1MRW - chains A and B; structure by X-ray diffraction, 2.00 A resolution.

Chain A (and B):
Protein: POL polyprotein
Source organism: Human immunodeficiency virus 1
Notes: EC 3.4.23.16; fragment: HIV protease (residues 69-167); chain B of this document is another copy of the same molecule, construct and numbering; everything in this record applies to it too
Reference sequence: P03367 (POL_HV1BR); residues 1-99 here correspond to UniProt positions 69-167 (UniProt number = residue number + 68)
Amino-acid sequence (99 residues; numbered 1 to 99; the number before each row is that of its first residue):
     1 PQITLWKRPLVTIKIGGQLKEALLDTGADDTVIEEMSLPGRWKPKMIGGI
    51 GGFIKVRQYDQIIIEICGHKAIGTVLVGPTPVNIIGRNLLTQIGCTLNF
Differences from the reference sequence: engineered mutation Lys7 (Gln75 in P03367), Ile33 (Leu101 in P03367), Ile63 (Leu131 in P03367)
Ligand contacts: kni-577 (K57; (4R)-N-tert-butyl-3-{(2S,3S)-2-hydroxy-3-[(3-hydroxy-2-methylbenzoyl)amino]-4-phenylbutanoyl}-5,5-dimethyl-1,3-thiazoli dine-4-carboxamide): Arg8, Leu23, Asp25, Gly27, Ala28, Asp29, Asp30, Val32, Ile47, Gly48, Gly49, Ile50, Pro81, Val82, Ile84

How chain A and chain B interact:
Pairs across the interface - 92 pairs, chain A then chain B:
  Pro1(A) with Leu97(B); Asn98(B); Phe99(B), hydrogen bond (backbone-backbone)
  Gln2(A) with Thr96(B); Leu97(B); Asn98(B), hydrogen bond
  Ile3(A) with Thr96(B); Leu97(B), hydrogen bond (backbone-backbone); Phe99(B), hydrophobic
  Leu5(A) with Arg87(B), hydrogen bond (backbone-side chain); Leu90(B), hydrophobic; Thr91(B); Cys95(B)
  Trp6(A) with Arg87(B), hydrogen bond (backbone-side chain); Thr91(B)
  Lys7(A) with Arg87(B)
  Arg8(A) with Asp29(B), salt bridge; Arg87(B)
  Pro9(A) with Thr26(B); Arg87(B); Leu97(B), hydrophobic
  Leu23(A) with Gly27(B)
  Leu24(A) with Thr26(B), hydrogen bond (backbone-side chain); Leu97(B), hydrophobic
  Asp25(A) with Asp25(B); Thr26(B); Gly27(B), hydrogen bond (side chain-backbone)
  Thr26(A) with Leu5(B); Pro9(B); Leu24(B), hydrogen bond (side chain-backbone); Asp25(B); Thr26(B), hydrogen bond (side chain-backbone); Leu97(B)
  Gly27(A) with Leu23(B); Asp25(B), hydrogen bond (backbone-side chain)
  Asp29(A) with Arg8(B), salt bridge
  Gly48(A) with Ile50(B)
  Gly49(A) with Ile50(B)
  Ile50(A) with Gly49(B); Ile54(B); Thr80(B)
  Gly51(A) with Gly51(B); Gly52(B)
  Gly52(A) with Ile50(B); Gly51(B)
  Ile54(A) with Ile50(B)
  His69(A) with Phe99(B)
  Thr80(A) with Ile50(B)
  Pro81(A) with Gly49(B); Ile50(B)
  Arg87(A) with Leu5(B), hydrogen bond (side chain-backbone); Trp6(B), hydrogen bond (side chain-backbone); Lys7(B); Arg8(B); Pro9(B)
  Leu90(A) with Leu5(B), hydrophobic
  Thr91(A) with Leu5(B); Trp6(B)
  Gln92(A) with Trp6(B)
  Ile93(A) with Phe99(B)
  Gly94(A) with Asn98(B); Phe99(B)
  Cys95(A) with Leu5(B); Leu97(B), hydrophobic; Asn98(B); Phe99(B), hydrophobic
  Thr96(A) with Gln2(B); Ile3(B); Thr96(B); Leu97(B); Asn98(B), hydrogen bond (backbone-backbone)
  Leu97(A) with Pro1(B); Gln2(B); Ile3(B), hydrogen bond (backbone-backbone); Pro9(B), hydrophobic; Leu24(B), hydrophobic; Thr26(B); Cys95(B), hydrophobic; Thr96(B); Leu97(B), hydrophobic
  Asn98(A) with Pro1(B); Gln2(B), hydrogen bond; Gly94(B); Cys95(B); Thr96(B), hydrogen bond (backbone-backbone); Asn98(B)
  Phe99(A) with Pro1(B), hydrogen bond (backbone-backbone); Ile3(B), hydrophobic; His69(B); Ile93(B); Gly94(B); Cys95(B), hydrophobic
Interface residues without a listed pair, chain A (37 interface residues in all): Ile47, Cys67, Ile84
Interface residues without a listed pair, chain B (37 interface residues in all): Thr4, Ile47, Cys67, Pro79, Pro81, Ile84

Summary:
Chain A and chain B each contribute 37 residues to their interface, with 17 hydrogen bonds and 2 salt bridges.
Among the polar pairs are Arg8(A)-Asp29(B), Gln2(A)-Asn98(B) and Leu5(A)-Arg87(B). Bound to chain A: kni-577.
Both chains are POL polyprotein (Human immunodeficiency virus 1). Entry 1MRW (Structure of HIV protease
(Mutant Q7K L33I L63I) complexed with KNI-577) was determined by X-ray diffraction together with 1MRX, 1MSM
and 1MSN from the same study.
